9GUS - chains A and D of the 24 polymer chains in the assembly; structure by electron microscopy, 3.50 A resolution.

# Chain A
Molecule: 16S ribosomal RNA
Organism: Escherichia coli K-12
Sequence (1541 nucleotides; numbered 1 to 1541; the number before each row is that of its first residue):
     1 AAAUUGAAGA GUUUGAUCAU GGCUCAGAUU GAACGCUGGC GGCAGGCCUA ACACAUGCAA
    61 GUCGAACGGU AACAGGAAGA AGCUUGCUUC UUUGCUGACG AGUGGCGGAC GGGUGAGUAA
   121 UGUCUGGGAA ACUGCCUGAU GGAGGGGGAU AACUACUGGA AACGGUAGCU AAUACCGCAU
   181 AACGUCGCAA GACCAAAGAG GGGUACCUUC GGGCCUCUUG CCAUCGGAUG UGCCCAGAUG
   241 GGAUUAGCUA GUAGGUGGGG UAACGGCUCA CCUAGGCGAC GAUCCCUAGC UGGUCUGAGA
   301 GGAUGACCAG CCACACUGGA ACUGAGACAC GGUCCAGACU CCUACGGGAG GCAGCAGUGG
   361 GGAAUAUUGC ACAAUGGGCG CAAGCCUGAU GCAGCCAUGC CGCGUGUAUG AAGAAGGCCU
   421 UCGGGUUGUA AAGUACUUUC AGCGGGGAGG AAGGGAGUAA AGUUAAUACC UUUGCUCAUU
   481 GACGUUACCC GCAGAAGAAG CACCGGCUAA CUCCGUGCCA GCAGCCXCGG UAAUACGGAG
   541 GGUGCAAGCG UUAAUCGGAA UUACUGGGCG UAAAGCGCAC GCAGGCGGUU UGUUAAGUCA
   601 GAUGUGAAAU CCCCGGGCUC AACCUGGGAA CUGCAUCUGA UACUGGCAAG CUUGAGUCUC
   661 GUAGAGGGGG GUAGAAUUCC AGGUGUAGCG GUGAAAUGCG UAGAGAUCUG GAGGAAUACC
   721 GGUGGCGAAG GCGGCCCCCU GGACGAAGAC UGACGCUCAG GUGCGAAAGC GUGGGGAGCA
   781 AACAGGAUUA GAUACCCUGG UAGUCCACGC CGUAAACGAU GUCGACUUGG AGGUUGUGCC
   841 CUUGAGGCGU GGCUUCCGGA GCUAACGCGU UAAGUCGACC GCCUGGGGAG UACGGCCGCA
   901 AGGUUAAAAC UCAAAUGAAU UGACGGGGGC CCGCACAAGC GGUGGAGCAU GUGGUUUAAU
   961 UCGAUGXAAC GCGAAGAACC UUACCUGGUC UUGACAUCCA CGGAAGUUUU CAGAGAUGAG
  1021 AAUGUGCCUU CGGGAACCGU GAGACAGGUG CUGCAUGGCU GUCGUCAGCU CGUGUUGUGA
  1081 AAUGUUGGGU UAAGUCCCGC AACGAGCGCA ACCCUUAUCC UUUGUUGCCA GCGGUCCGGC
  1141 CGGGAACUCA AAGGAGACUG CCAGUGAUAA ACUGGAGGAA GGUGGGGAUG ACGUCAAGUC
  1201 AUCAUGGCCC UUACGACCAG GGCUACACAC GUGCUACAAU GGCGCAUACA AAGAGAAGCG
  1261 ACCUCGCGAG AGCAAGCGGA CCUCAUAAAG UGCGUCGUAG UCCGGAUUGG AGUCUGCAAC
  1321 UCGACUCCAU GAAGUCGGAA UCGCUAGUAA UCGUGGAUCA GAAUGCCACG GUGAAUACGU
  1381 UCCCGGGCCU UGUACACACC GCCCGUXACA CCAUGGGAGU GGGUUGCAAA AGAAGUAGGU
  1441 AGCUUAACCU UCGGGAGGGC GCUUACCACU UUGUGAUUCA UGACUGGGGU GAAGUCGUAA
  1501 CAAGGUAACC GUAGGGGAAC CUGCGGUUGG AUCACCUCCU U
Not modelled in the structure: 1492-1493
Modified positions: PSU (pseudouridine-5'-monophosphate) at position 516, G7M (N7-methyl-guanosine-5'-monophosphate) at position 527, 2MG (2N-methylguanosine-5'-monophosphate) at position 966, 5MC (5-methylcytidine-5'-monophosphate) at position 967, 2MG (2N-methylguanosine-5'-monophosphate) at position 1207, 4OC (4n,o2'-methylcytidine-5'-monophosphate) at position 1402, 5MC (5-methylcytidine-5'-monophosphate) at position 1407, UR3 (3-methyluridine-5'-monophoshate) at position 1498, 2MG (2N-methylguanosine-5'-monophosphate) at position 1516, MA6 (6N-dimethyladenosine-5'-monophoshate) at position 1518, MA6 (6N-dimethyladenosine-5'-monophoshate) at position 1519
Bound ions: Mg2+ site 1 near G21 (its only coordinating residue here); Mg2+ site 2: C48, U49, G115; Mg2+ site 3: A59, C386, U387; Mg2+ site 4: U62, G105; Mg2+ site 5 near G100 (its only coordinating residue here); Mg2+ site 6: A109, G331; Mg2+ site 7: A116, G117, G289; Mg2+ site 8: G145, A197; Mg2+ site 9 near A171 (its only coordinating residue here); Mg2+ site 10: A174, C175; Mg2+ site 11: U180, A195; Mg2+ site 12: G299, G558; 59 more Mg2+ sites not listed

# Chain D
Molecule: Small ribosomal subunit protein uS3
Organism: Escherichia coli K-12
UniProt: C3SQX2 (C3SQX2_ECOLX); residues 1-233 here = UniProt positions 1-233
Amino-acid sequence (233 residues; row label = number of the first residue in the row):
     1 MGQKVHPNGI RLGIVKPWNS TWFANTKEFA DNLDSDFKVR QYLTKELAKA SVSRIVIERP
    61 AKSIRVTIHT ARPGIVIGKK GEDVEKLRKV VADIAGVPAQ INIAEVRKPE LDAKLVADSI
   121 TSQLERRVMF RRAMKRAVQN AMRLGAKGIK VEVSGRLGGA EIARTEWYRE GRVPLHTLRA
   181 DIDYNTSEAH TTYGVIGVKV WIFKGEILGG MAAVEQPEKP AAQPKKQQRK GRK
Not modelled in the structure: 1, 213-233

# How chain A and chain D interact
Pairs across the interface - 60 pairs, chain A then chain D:
  U421(A) / Arg-127(D)  base contact
  A532(A) / Thr-192(D)  base contact
  A532(A) / Tyr-193(D)  base contact
  A1055(A) / Arg-156(D)  hydrogen bond to the sugar
  A1055(A) / Glu-161(D)  hydrogen bond to the sugar
  A1055(A) / Tyr-193(D)  base contact
  U1056(A) / Gly-155(D)  phosphate contact
  U1056(A) / Glu-161(D)  phosphate contact
  U1056(A) / Ile-162(D)  phosphate contact
  U1056(A) / Ala-163(D)  hydrogen bond to the phosphate
  U1056(A) / Val-195(D)  hydrogen bond to the sugar
  G1057(A) / Ser-154(D)  sugar contact
  G1057(A) / Gly-155(D)  sugar contact
  G1057(A) / Glu-188(D)  hydrogen bond to the sugar
  G1057(A) / Val-195(D)  sugar contact
  G1057(A) / Gly-197(D)  phosphate contact
  G1058(A) / Glu-188(D)  sugar contact
  G1058(A) / Lys-199(D)  phosphate contact
  C1059(A) / Lys-199(D)  salt bridge to the phosphate
  U1060(A) / Gln-3(D)  base contact
  G1061(A) / Gln-3(D)  phosphate contact
  U1062(A) / Gly-2(D)  base contact
  G1106(A) / Arg-169(D)  sugar contact
  G1106(A) / Arg-172(D)  phosphate contact
  C1107(A) / Arg-172(D)  phosphate contact
  C1107(A) / Val-173(D)  hydrogen bond to the phosphate
  C1107(A) / Pro-174(D)  phosphate contact
  G1108(A) / Pro-174(D)  phosphate contact
  G1108(A) / Leu-175(D)  phosphate contact
  G1108(A) / His-176(D)  salt bridge to the phosphate
  C1109(A) / His-176(D)  salt bridge to the phosphate
  A1111(A) / Thr-177(D)  hydrogen bond to the base
  C1112(A) / His-176(D)  base contact
  C1112(A) / Thr-177(D)  base contact
  C1112(A) / Leu-178(D)  hydrogen bond to the base
  C1112(A) / Arg-179(D)  hydrogen bond to the base
  C1113(A) / Ile-14(D)  sugar contact
  C1113(A) / Leu-178(D)  sugar contact
  A1188(A) / Ile-10(D)  sugar contact
  U1189(A) / Val-5(D)  phosphate contact
  U1189(A) / His-176(D)  sugar contact
  G1190(A) / Gly-2(D)  sugar contact
  G1190(A) / Gln-3(D)  sugar contact
  G1190(A) / Lys-4(D)  phosphate contact
  G1190(A) / Val-5(D)  hydrogen bond to the phosphate
  G1190(A) / His-176(D)  sugar contact
  A1191(A) / Gly-2(D)  hydrogen bond to the phosphate
  A1191(A) / Lys-4(D)  salt bridge to the phosphate
  C1192(A) / Lys-4(D)  salt bridge to the phosphate
  G1193(A) / Gly-2(D)  hydrogen bond to the base
  G1193(A) / Trp-167(D)  hydrogen bond to the phosphate
  A1204(A) / His-190(D)  sugar contact
  U1205(A) / His-190(D)  sugar contact
  U1205(A) / Gly-194(D)  sugar contact
  U1205(A) / Val-195(D)  sugar contact
  G1206(A) / Thr-192(D)  hydrogen bond to the sugar
  G1206(A) / Tyr-193(D)  sugar contact
  G1206(A) / Gly-194(D)  sugar contact
  A1257(A) / Lys-27(D)  salt bridge to the phosphate
  G1278(A) / Asn-25(D)  hydrogen bond to the sugar
Interface residues without a listed pair, chain A (31 interface residues in all): U1065, A1196, A1256
Interface residues without a listed pair, chain D (36 interface residues in all): Ala-160, Gly-171, Thr-191

# Summary
The interface between chain A and chain D involves 31 residues on one side and 36 on the other; the contacts
include 15 hydrogen bonds and 6 salt bridges. Among the polar pairs are A1111(A)/Thr-177(D),
C1112(A)/Leu-178(D) and C1112(A)/Arg-179(D).
Chain A is 16S ribosomal RNA and chain D is Small ribosomal subunit protein uS3, both from Escherichia coli
K-12; the structure, 30S mRNA delivery complex TEC resolved (30S only), was determined by electron microscopy
(same publication as 9GUP, 9GUQ, 9GUR, 9GUT, 9GUU, 9GUV, 9GUW and 9GUX).
